PDB entry 2V15 | X-ray diffraction, 2.10 A resolution | chains B and L of the 12 polymer chains in the assembly

== Chain B (and L) ==
Protein: DNA protection during starvation protein
Organism: Streptococcus suis
Notes: EC 1.16.-.-; chain L of this document is another copy of the same molecule, construct and numbering; everything in this record applies to it too
UniProtKB: Q4A3W3 (Q4A3W3_STRSU); residues 8-172 here = UniProt positions 8-172
Sequence (165 residues; row label = number of the first residue in the row):
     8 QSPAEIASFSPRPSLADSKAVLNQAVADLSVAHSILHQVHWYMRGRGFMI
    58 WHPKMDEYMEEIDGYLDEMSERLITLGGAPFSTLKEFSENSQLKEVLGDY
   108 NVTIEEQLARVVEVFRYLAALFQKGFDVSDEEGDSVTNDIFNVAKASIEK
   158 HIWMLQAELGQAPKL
Unresolved in the structure: 8-21 (chain L: 8-20)
Ion coordination: Ca2+ near E113 (its only coordinating residue here)

== Chain B / chain L interface ==
Pairs across the interface - 18 pairs, chain B then chain L:
  F133(B) - S142(L)
  D146(B) - D146(L)
  N149(B) - S142(L)  hydrogen bond
  N149(B) - V143(L)
  N149(B) - D146(L)
  K152(B) - S142(L)
  K152(B) - V143(L)
  A153(B) - V143(L)  hydrophobic
  E156(B) - R79(L)  salt bridge
  E156(B) - T82(L)
  E156(B) - V143(L)
  K157(B) - E78(L)
  W160(B) - E78(L)
  W160(B) - I81(L)
  W160(B) - T82(L)
  P170(B) - I81(L)
  P170(B) - T82(L)
  L172(B) - T82(L)
Also at the interface, not in a pair above, chain L (8 interface residues in all): L83

== Overview ==
The interface between chain B and chain L involves 10 residues on one side and 8 on the other, with 1 hydrogen
bond and 1 salt bridge. Polar pairs include E156(B)-R79(L) and N149(B)-S142(L).
Chain B and chain L are both DNA protection during starvation protein (Streptococcus suis); the structure,
Terbium binding in Streptococcus suis Dpr protein, was determined by X-ray diffraction, deposited together
with 2UX1.
